7BZ1 - chains C and D of the 4 polymer chains in the assembly; structure by X-ray diffraction, 2.45 A resolution.

[Chain C (and D)]
Molecule: Metallo-beta-lactamase PNGM-1
Organism: uncultured bacterium
Notes: EC 3.5.2.6; chain D of this document is another copy of the same molecule, construct and numbering; everything in this record applies to it too
UniProtKB: A0A2U8UYM6 (A0A2U8UYM6_9BACT); residues 9-373 here = UniProt positions 9-373
Sequence (365 residues; numbered 9 to 373; the number before each row is that of its first residue):
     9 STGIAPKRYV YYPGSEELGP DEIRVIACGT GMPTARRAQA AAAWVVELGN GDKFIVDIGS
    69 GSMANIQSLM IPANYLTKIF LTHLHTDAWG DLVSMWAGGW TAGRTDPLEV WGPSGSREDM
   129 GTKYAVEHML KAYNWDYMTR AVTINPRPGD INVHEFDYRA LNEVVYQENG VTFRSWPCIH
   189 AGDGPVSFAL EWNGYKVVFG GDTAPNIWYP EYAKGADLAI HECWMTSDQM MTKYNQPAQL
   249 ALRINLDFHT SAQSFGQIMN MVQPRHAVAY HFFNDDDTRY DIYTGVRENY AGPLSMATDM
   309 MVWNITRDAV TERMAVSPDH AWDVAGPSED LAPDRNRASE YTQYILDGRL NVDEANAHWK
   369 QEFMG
Construct notes: engineered mutation A96 (His in A0A2U8UYM6)
Ion coordination: Zn2+: H91, H93, H188, D210
From the paper describing this entry:
  - mutagenesis - H96A: decreased binding to Zn2+

[Chain C / chain D interface]
Contacting residue pairs (56):
  S9(C) - G59(D)  hydrogen bond (side chain-backbone)
  S9(C) - K61(D)  hydrogen bond (backbone-side chain)
  S9(C) - Y83(D)
  T10(C) - E25(D)
  T10(C) - L26(D)  hydrogen bond (backbone-backbone)
  T10(C) - G57(D)
  T10(C) - G59(D)
  G11(C) - E24(D)
  I12(C) - G22(D)
  I12(C) - S23(D)
  I12(C) - E24(D)
  I12(C) - E25(D)
  A13(C) - G22(D)  hydrogen bond (backbone-backbone)
  R16(C) - G22(D)
  R16(C) - S23(D)
  Y17(C) - M78(D)  hydrophobic
  Y17(C) - P326(D)
  Y17(C) - H328(D)
  Y17(C) - A329(D)
  Y17(C) - W330(D)  hydrogen bond (side chain-backbone)
  V18(C) - M78(D)  hydrophobic
  Y20(C) - Y20(D)  hydrophobic
  Y20(C) - P21(D)  hydrogen bond (side chain-backbone)
  Y20(C) - M78(D)
  Y20(C) - V324(D)
  Y20(C) - P326(D)
  P21(C) - Y20(D)  hydrogen bond (backbone-side chain)
  G22(C) - I12(D)
  G22(C) - A13(D)  hydrogen bond (backbone-backbone)
  G22(C) - R16(D)
  S23(C) - I12(D)
  E24(C) - I12(D)
  E25(C) - T10(D)
  E25(C) - G11(D)
  E25(C) - I12(D)
  L26(C) - T10(D)  hydrogen bond (backbone-backbone)
  L56(C) - T10(D)
  G57(C) - T10(D)
  G59(C) - S9(D)  hydrogen bond (backbone-side chain)
  G59(C) - T10(D)
  K61(C) - S9(D)  hydrogen bond (side chain-backbone)
  M78(C) - Y17(D)  hydrophobic
  M78(C) - V18(D)  hydrophobic
  M78(C) - Y20(D)
  Y83(C) - S9(D)
  V324(C) - Y20(D)
  V324(C) - V324(D)  hydrophobic
  V324(C) - S325(D)
  V324(C) - P326(D)
  S325(C) - V324(D)
  P326(C) - Y17(D)
  P326(C) - Y20(D)
  P326(C) - V324(D)
  H328(C) - Y17(D)
  A329(C) - Y17(D)
  W330(C) - Y17(D)  hydrogen bond (backbone-side chain)
Other interface residues (no listed pair), chain C (28 interface residues in all): S76
Other interface residues (no listed pair), chain D (28 interface residues in all): L56, N58

[Overview]
Chain C and chain D each contribute 28 residues to their interface; the contacts include 12 hydrogen bonds.
Polar contacts include S9(C)-G59(D), S9(C)-K61(D) and Y17(C)-W330(D). H91(C), H93(C), H188(C) and D210(C)
coordinate Zn2+. The paper reports that H96A of chain C reduces binding to Zn2+.
Chain C and chain D are both Metallo-beta-lactamase PNGM-1 (uncultured bacterium); the structure, The mutant
variant of PNGM-1. H96 was substituted for alanine to study metal coordination, was determined by X-ray
diffraction (same publication as 7WI1, 7BYQ, 7BZ3, 7BZ4 and 7BZI).
